PDB entry 5XJG | X-ray diffraction, 2.40 A resolution | chains A and B of the 4 polymer chains in the assembly

[Chain A]
Molecule: Vacuolar protein 8
Source organism: Saccharomyces cerevisiae (strain ATCC 204508 / S288c)
UniProt: P39968 (VAC8_YEAST); residues 10-515 here = UniProt positions 10-515
Amino-acid sequence (506 residues; row label = number of the first residue in the row):
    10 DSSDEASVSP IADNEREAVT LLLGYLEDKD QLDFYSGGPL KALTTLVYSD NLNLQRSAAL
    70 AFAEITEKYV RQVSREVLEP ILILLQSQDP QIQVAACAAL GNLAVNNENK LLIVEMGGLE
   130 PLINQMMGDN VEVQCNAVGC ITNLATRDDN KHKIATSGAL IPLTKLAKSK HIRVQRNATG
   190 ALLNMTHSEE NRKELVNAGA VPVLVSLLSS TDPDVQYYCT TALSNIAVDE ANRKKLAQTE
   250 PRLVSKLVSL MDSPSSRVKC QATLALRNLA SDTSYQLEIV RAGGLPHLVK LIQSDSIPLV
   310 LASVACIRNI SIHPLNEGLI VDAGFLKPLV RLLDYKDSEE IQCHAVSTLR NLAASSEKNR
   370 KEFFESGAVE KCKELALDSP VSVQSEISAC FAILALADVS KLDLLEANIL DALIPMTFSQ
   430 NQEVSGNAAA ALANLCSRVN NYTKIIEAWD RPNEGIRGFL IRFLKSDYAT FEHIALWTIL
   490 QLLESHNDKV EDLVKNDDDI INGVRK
Not modelled in the structure: 10-18, 35-39, 513-515
Curated features (UniProtKB/Swiss-Prot):
  - modified residue (Phosphoserine): S11, S16
  - cross-link (Glycyl lysine isopeptide (Lys-Gly)): K77 (interchain with G-Cter in ubiquitin), K515 (interchain with G-Cter in ubiquitin)
  - mutagenesis: A51 (A51R: Fails to undergo self-association in the presence of NVJ1 or ATG13), N60 (N60R: Fails to support the Cvt pathway, but does not affect the PMN pathway; when associated with R-62), N62 (N62R: Does not affect self-association in the presence of NVJ1 but fails to undergo self-association in the presence of ATG13. Fails to support the cvt pathway, but does not affect the PMN pathway ...)
Reported in the primary citation:
  - self-association interface (contacts with another copy of this molecule); pairs are residue here / residue on that copy: G47-E73 (hydrogen bond), T54-S66 (hydrogen bond), L55-L55 (hydrophobic contact), L63-L63 (hydrophobic contact)
  - mutagenesis - A51R, L55R: abolished binding to Vacuolar protein 8 (chain A)
  - mutagenesis - A51R, L55R: decreased localization to Nvj1p-EGFP
  - mutagenesis - R276E/R317E/R359E: unchanged binding to Vac17p
  - mutagenesis - R276E/R317E/R359E: abolished localization to Atg13p

[Chain B]
Molecule: Nucleus-vacuole junction protein 1
Source organism: Saccharomyces cerevisiae (strain ATCC 204508 / S288c)
UniProt: P38881 (NVJ1_YEAST); residue numbers follow UniProt; this construct covers 229-321
Amino-acid sequence (93 residues; each row starts with the number of its first residue):
   229 NREKDCSSSS EVESQSKCRK ESTAEPDSLS RDTRTTSSLK SSTSFPISFK GSIDLKSLNQ
   289 PSSLLHIQVS PTKSSNLDAQ VNTEQAYSQP FRY
Not modelled in the structure: 229-291
Curated features (UniProtKB/Swiss-Prot):
  - modified residue (Phosphoserine): S285, S298
Reported in the primary citation:
  - mutagenesis - F319E: decreased localization

[Chain A / chain B interface]
Contacting residue pairs (99; chain A residue first):
  A72(A) with Y321(B), hydrophobic
  E73(A) with Y321(B)
  E76(A) with Y321(B), hydrogen bond
  V103(A) with R320(B); Y321(B), hydrophobic
  A104(A) with Y321(B), hydrophobic
  A107(A) with F319(B), hydrophobic; Y321(B), hydrophobic
  G110(A) with F319(B)
  N111(A) with F319(B)
  K119(A) with Y315(B)
  E141(A) with R320(B), salt bridge
  N145(A) with F319(B); R320(B), hydrogen bond (side chain-backbone)
  G148(A) with S316(B); F319(B)
  C149(A) with F319(B)
  T151(A) with A314(B); Y315(B); S316(B)
  N152(A) with Y315(B); S316(B), hydrogen bond (side chain-backbone); F319(B)
  A154(A) with Q313(B)
  T155(A) with Q313(B), hydrogen bond (backbone-side chain); A314(B); Y315(B)
  K160(A) with Q313(B), hydrogen bond
  R182(A) with Q317(B); P318(B), hydrogen bond (side chain-backbone); R320(B)
  R185(A) with Q317(B), hydrogen bond
  N186(A) with S316(B), hydrogen bond; Q317(B), hydrogen bond (side chain-backbone)
  G189(A) with A314(B)
  N193(A) with Q313(B); A314(B), hydrogen bond (side chain-backbone)
  H196(A) with N310(B), hydrogen bond (side chain-backbone); T311(B); E312(B); Q313(B)
  Y226(A) with N310(B); E312(B), hydrogen bond
  Y227(A) with A314(B), hydrophobic
  T230(A) with N310(B)
  N234(A) with V309(B); N310(B), hydrogen bond (side chain-backbone)
  V237(A) with A307(B), hydrophobic; Q308(B); V309(B), hydrophobic
  Q270(A) with N310(B), hydrogen bond
  R276(A) with D306(B); Q308(B)
  N277(A) with A307(B); Q308(B), hydrogen bond (side chain-backbone)
  S280(A) with N304(B); L305(B)
  A314(A) with L305(B), hydrophobic
  R317(A) with S302(B), hydrogen bond; S303(B), hydrogen bond (side chain-backbone); N304(B); L305(B)
  N318(A) with N304(B); L305(B), hydrogen bond (side chain-backbone)
  S320(A) with K301(B), hydrogen bond (backbone-side chain)
  I321(A) with K301(B); S302(B); S303(B); N304(B)
  E326(A) with K301(B), salt bridge
  H353(A) with L305(B)
  S356(A) with S302(B), hydrogen bond
  R359(A) with P299(B); T300(B); K301(B), hydrogen bond (side chain-backbone); S302(B)
  N360(A) with K301(B), hydrogen bond (backbone-side chain); S302(B), hydrogen bond (side chain-backbone)
  I402(A) with P299(B); T300(B)
  L405(A) with H294(B), hydrogen bond (backbone-side chain); I295(B)
  D407(A) with H294(B), salt bridge
  E432(A) with S298(B)
  G435(A) with V297(B)
  N436(A) with V297(B); S298(B), hydrogen bond
  A439(A) with I295(B), hydrophobic
  N443(A) with H294(B); I295(B), hydrogen bond (side chain-backbone)
  R447(A) with L293(B); H294(B), hydrogen bond
  T479(A) with V297(B)
  H482(A) with L292(B); I295(B)
  I483(A) with I295(B), hydrophobic
  W486(A) with L292(B), hydrogen bond (side chain-backbone); L293(B); I295(B), hydrophobic
Also at the interface, not in a pair above, chain A (70 interface residues in all): L69, C106, R156, L192, T195, R201, D223, A236, R242, H322, P323, A363, A442, S446
Also at the interface, not in a pair above, chain B (30 interface residues in all): Q296
Interface features reported in the paper:
  - pairs named by the authors: L69(A)-Y321(B) (hydrophobic contact), A72(A)-Y321(B) (hydrophobic contact), E76(A)-Y321(B) (hydrogen bond), E141(A)-R320(B) (salt bridge), V237(A)-A307(B) (hydrophobic contact), L293(B)-R447(A) (backbone contact), V309(B)-V237(A) (hydrophobic contact)
  - interface residues, chain A: L69(A), A72(A), A107(A), C149(A), N152(A), N193(A), H196(A), V237(A), R276(A), R317(A), R359(A), A442(A), N443(A), R447(A), H482(A), I483(A), W486(A)
  - hot spots on chain A (mutagenesis) - R276E/R317E/R359E: abolished binding to Nucleus-vacuole junction protein 1 (chain B)
  - interface residues, chain B: L293(B), I295(B), Q296(B), V297(B), Q313(B), F319(B), Y321(B)
  - hot spots on chain B (mutagenesis) - I295R, K301E, F319E: decreased binding to Vacuolar protein 8 (chain A)
  - hot spots on chain B (mutagenesis) - I295R/A307R/F319E: abolished binding to Vacuolar protein 8 (chain A)

[Summary]
70 residues of chain A face 30 of chain B across their interface; the contacts include 28 hydrogen bonds and 3
salt bridges. Polar pairs include E141(A)-R320(B), E326(A)-K301(B) and D407(A)-H294(B). The authors report
hydrophobic contacts between L69(A) and Y321(B), A72(A) and Y321(B) and V237(A) and A307(B) among others; a
hydrogen bond between E76(A) and Y321(B); a salt bridge between E141(A) and R320(B). The paper reports that
I295R, K301E and F319E of chain B reduce binding to Vacuolar protein 8 (chain A); interface residues L69(A),
A72(A) and L293(B) among others; 7 substitutions were tested in all.
Chain A is Vacuolar protein 8 and chain B is Nucleus-vacuole junction protein 1, both from Saccharomyces
cerevisiae (strain ATCC 204508 / S288c); the structure, Crystal structure of Vac8p bound to Nvj1p, was
determined by X-ray diffraction.
